PDB entry 4FZY | X-ray diffraction, 2.50 A resolution | chains C and B of the 4 polymer chains in the assembly

[Chain C]
Molecule: 12-nt DNA strand
Sequence (12 nucleotides; each row starts with the number of its first residue):
     1 TGTAGATTCGAG
Not modelled in the structure: 1
Bound ions: Na+ site 1: DA11, DG12 (shared with 1 residue of chain A); Na+ site 2: DG12 (shared with 3 residues of chain A)

[Chain B]
Molecule: Exodeoxyribonuclease 10
Source organism: Escherichia coli
Notes: EC 3.1.11.-
UniProt: P0AEK0 (EXOX_ECOLI); residues 1-167 here = UniProt positions 1-167
Amino-acid sequence (175 residues; numbered 1 to 175; the number before each row is that of its first residue):
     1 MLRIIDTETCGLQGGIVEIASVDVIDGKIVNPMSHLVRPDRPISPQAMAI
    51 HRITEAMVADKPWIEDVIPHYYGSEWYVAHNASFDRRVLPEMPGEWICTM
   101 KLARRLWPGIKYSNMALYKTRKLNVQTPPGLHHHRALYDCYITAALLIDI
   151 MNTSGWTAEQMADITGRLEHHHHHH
Not modelled in the structure: 167-175
Construct notes: expression tag (168-175)
Bound ions: Na+ site 1: Asp-6 (shared with 2 residues of chain D); Na+ site 2: Asp-6, Glu-8, Asp-139 (shared with 1 residue of chain D)
From the paper describing this entry:
  - binding site for the 12-nt DNA strand: Gln-13, Lys-101, Arg-104
  - binding site for the 12-nt DNA strand (chain C): Leu-12
  - mutagenesis - D6A, E8A, D85A, H134A, D139A: abolished catalytic activity
  - mutagenesis - L12T: decreased catalytic activity
  - mutagenesis - L12A (10-fold), Q13A (10-fold), R87A (3-fold), K101A (5-fold), R104A (5-fold): decreased catalytic activity on ssDNA
  - mutagenesis - L12A (>60-fold), Q13A (>60-fold), R87A (10-fold), K101A (20-fold), R104A (20-fold): decreased catalytic activity on dsDNA

[How chain C and chain B interact]
Pairs across the interface (6):
  DG2(C) / Leu-12(B)  base contact
  DG2(C) / Gln-13(B)  hydrogen bond to the sugar
  DG2(C) / Arg-87(B)  base contact
  DT3(C) / Arg-87(B)  hydrogen bond to the sugar
  DA4(C) / Arg-87(B)  sugar contact
  DA6(C) / Lys-101(B)  salt bridge to the phosphate
Also at the interface, not in a pair above, chain C (5 interface residues in all): DG5
Also at the interface, not in a pair above, chain B (5 interface residues in all): Phe-84

[Summary]
The chain C/chain B interface involves 5 residues from each chain; the contacts include 2 hydrogen bonds and 1
salt bridge. Polar contacts include DG2(C)/Gln-13(B), DT3(C)/Arg-87(B) and DA6(C)/Lys-101(B). From the paper:
a binding site for the 12-nt DNA strand at Gln-13(B), Lys-101(B) and Arg-104(B); D6A, E8A and D85A of chain B,
among others, abolish catalytic activity; 11 substitutions were tested in all.
Here chain C is a 12-nt DNA strand and chain B is Exodeoxyribonuclease 10 (Escherichia coli). Entry 4FZY
(Exonuclease X in complex with 12bp blunt-ended dsDNA) was determined by X-ray diffraction together with 4FZX
and 4FZZ from the same study.
